Entry 3G6E (X-ray diffraction, 2.70 A resolution); this record covers chains 0 and P of the 31 polymer chains in the assembly.

Chain 0:
Molecule: 23S ribosomal RNA
Source organism: Haloarcula marismortui
Sequence (2923 nucleotides; row label = number of the first residue in the row):
     1 GUUGGCUACU AUGCCAGCUG GUGGAUUGCU CGGCUCAGGC GCUGAUGAAG GACGUGCCAA
    61 GCUGCGAUAA GCUGUGGGGA GCCGCACGGA GGCGAAGAAC CACAGAUUUC CGAAUGAGAA
   121 UCUCUCUAAC AAUUGCUUCG CGCAAUGAGG AACCCCGAGA ACUGAAACAU CUCAGUAUCG
   181 GGAGGAACAG AAAACGCAAC GUGAUGUCGU UAGUAACCGC GAGUGAACGC GAUACAGCCC
   241 AAACCGAAGC CCUCACGGGC AAUGUGGUGU CAGGGCUACC UCUCAUCAGC CGACCGUCUU
   301 CACGAAGUCU CUUGGAAUAG AGCGUGAUAC AGGGUGACAA CCCCGUACUG AAGACCAGUA
   361 CGCUGUGCGG UAGUGCCAGA GUAGCGGGGG UUGGAUAUCC CUCGCGAAUA ACGCAGGCAU
   421 CGACUGCGAA GGCUAAACAC AACCUGAGAC CGAUAGUGAA CAAGUAGUGU GAACGAACGC
   481 UGCAAAGUAC CCUCAGAAGG GAGGCGAAAU AGAGCAUGAA AUCAGUUGGC GAUCGAGCGA
   541 CAGGGCAUAC AAGGUCCCUU GACGAAUGAC CGAGACGCGA GUCUCCAGUA AGACUCACGG
   601 GAAGCCGAUG UUCUGUCGUA CGUUUUGAAA AACGAGCCAG GGAGUGUGUC UGUAUGGCAA
   661 GUCUAACCGG AGUAUCCGGG GAGGCACAGG GAAACCGACA UGGCCGCAGG GCUUUGCCCG
   721 AGGGCCGCCG UCUUCAAGGG CGGGGAGCCA UGUGGACACG ACCCGAAUCC GGACGAUCUA
   781 CGCAUGGACA AGAUGAAGCG UGCCGAAAGG CACGUGGAAG UCUGUUAGAG UUGGUGUCCU
   841 ACAAUACCCU CUCGUGAUCU AUGUGUAGGG GUGAAAGGCC CAUCGAGUCC GGCAACAGCU
   901 GGUUCCAAUC GAAACAUGUC GAAGCAUGAC CUCCGCCGAG GUAGUCUGUG AGGUAGAGCG
   961 ACCGAUUGGU GUGUCCGCCU CCGAGAGGAG UCGGCACACC UGUCAAACUC CAAACUUACA
  1021 GACGCUGUUU GACGCGGGGA UUCCGGUGCG CGGGGUAAGC CUGUGUACCA GGAGGGGAAC
  1081 AACCCAGAGA UAGGUUAAGG UCCCCAAGUG UGGAUUAAGU GUAAUCCUCU GAAGGUGGUC
  1141 UCGAGCCCUA GACAGCCGGG AGGUGAGCUU AGAAGCAGCU ACCCUCUAAG AAAAGCGUAA
  1201 CAGCUUACCG GCCGAGGUUU GAGGCGCCCA AAAUGAUCGG GACUCAAAUC CACCACCGAG
  1261 ACCUGUCCGU ACCACUCAUA CUGGUAAUCG AGUAGAUUGG CGCUCUAAUU GGAUGGAAGC
  1321 AGGGGCGAGA GCUCCUGUGG ACCGAUUAGU GACGAAAAUC CUGGCCAUAG UAGCAGCGAU
  1381 AGUCGGGUGA GAACCCCGAC GGCCUAAUGG AUAAGGGUUC CUCAGCACUG CUGAUCAGCU
  1441 GAGGGUUAGC CGGUCCUAAG UCUCACCGCA ACUCGACUGA GACGAAAUGG GAAACAGGUU
  1501 AAUAUUCCUG UGCCAUCAUG CAGUGAAAGU UGACGCCCUG GGGUCGAUCA CGCCGGGCAU
  1561 UCGCCCGGUC GAACCGUCCA ACUCCGUGGA AGCCGUAAUG GCAGGAAGCG GACGAACGGC
  1621 GGCAUAGGGA AACGUGAUUC AACCUGGGGC CCAUGAAAAG ACGAGCAUGA UGUCCGUACC
  1681 GAGAACCGAC ACAGGUGUCC AUGGCGGCGA AAGCCAAGGC CUGUCGGGAG CAACCAACGU
  1741 UAGGGAAUUC GGCAAGUUAG UCCCGUACCU UCGGAAGAAG GGAUGCCUGC UCCGGAACGG
  1801 AGCAGGUCGC AGUGACUCGG AAGCUCGGAC UGUCUAGUAA CAACAUAGGU GACCGCAAAU
  1861 CCGCAAGGAC UCGUACGGUC ACUGAAUCCU GCCCAGUGCA GGUAUCUGAA CACCUCGUAC
  1921 AAGAGGACGA AGGACCUGUC AACGGCGGGG GUAACUAUGA CCCUCUUAAG GUAGCGUAGU
  1981 ACCUUGCCGC AUCAGUAGCG GCUUGCAUGA AUGGAUUAAC CAGAGCUUCA CUGUCCCAAC
  2041 GUUGGGCCCG GUGAACUGUA CAUUCCAGUG CGGAGUCUGG AGACACCCAG GGGGAAGCGA
  2101 AGACCCUAUG GAGCUUUACU GCAGGCUGUC GCUGAGACGU GGUCGCCGAU GUGCAGCAUA
  2161 GGUAGGAGUC GUUACAGAGG UACCCGCGCU AGCGGGCCAC CCAGACAACA GUGAAAUACU
  2221 ACCCGUCGGU GACUGCGACU CUCACUCCGG GAGGAGGACA CCGAUAGCCG GGCAGUUUGA
  2281 CUGGGGCGGU ACGCGCUCGA AAAGAUAUCG AGCGCGCCCU AUGGUCAUCU CAGCCGGGAC
  2341 AGAGACCCGG CGAAGAGUGC AAGAGCAAAA GAUGACUUGA CAGUGUUCUU CCCAACGAGG
  2401 AACGCUGACG CGAAAGCGUG GUCUAGCGAA CCAAUUAGCC UGCUUGAUGC GGGCAAUUGA
  2461 UGACAGAAAA GCUACCCUAG GGAUAACAGA GUCGUCACUC GCAAGAGCAC AUAUCGACCG
  2521 AGUGGCUUGC UACCUCGAUG UCGGUUCCCU CCAUCCUGCC CGUGCAGAAG CGGGCAAGGG
  2581 UGAGGUUGUU CGCCUAUUAA AGGAGGUCGU GAGCUGGGUU UAGACCGUCG UGAGACAGGU
  2641 CGGCUGCUAU CUACUGGGUG UGUAAUGGUG UCUGACAAGA ACGACCGUAU AGUACGAGAG
  2701 GAACUACGGU UGGUGGCCAC UGGUGUACCG GUUGUUCGAG AGAGCACGUG CCGGGUAGCC
  2761 ACGCCACACG GGGUAAGAGC UGAACGCAUC UAAGCUCGAA ACCCACUUGG AAAAGAGACA
  2821 CCGCCGAGGU CCCGCGUACA AGACGCGGUC GAUAGACUCG GGGUGUGCGC GUCGAGGUAA
  2881 CGAGACGUUA AGCCCACGAG CACUAACAGA CCAAAGCCAU CAU
Unresolved in the structure: 1-9, 126-127, 715, 971-998, 1560, 1952-1963, 2137-2236, 2339-2343, 2665-2666, 2915-2923
Modified / non-standard residues: 1MA (6-hydro-1-methyladenosine-5'-monophosphate) at position 628, OMU (o2'-methyluridine 5'-monophosphate) at position 2587, OMG (o2'-methylguanosine-5'-monophosphate) at position 2588, UR3 (3-methyluridine-5'-monophoshate) at position 2619, PSU (pseudouridine-5'-monophosphate) at position 2621
Bound ions: Na+ site 1 near U12 (its only coordinating residue here); Mg2+ site 1 near G28 (its only coordinating residue here); Na+ site 2: C40, G41, C443; Na+ site 3: G56, G61; Sr2+ site 1 near A86 (its only coordinating residue here); Na+ site 4: U107, U108; Mg2+ site 2 near U115 (its only coordinating residue here); Na+ site 5: C130, U146; Na+ site 6: C141, G142; Sr2+ site 2: G147, A183 (shared with 1 residue of chain M); Mg2+ site 3: C162, U2276; K+ site 1: C162, U163, U172; 58 more Na+ sites not listed; 69 more Mg2+ sites not listed; 38 more Sr2+ sites not listed; 1 more K+ sites not listed
Residues lining bound ligands: Cephalotaxine (HMT; (3beta)-O~3~-[(2R)-2,6-dihydroxy-2-(2-methoxy-2-oxoethyl)-6-methylheptanoyl]cephalotaxine): G2099, A2100, G2102, A2486, C2487, A2488, U2535, A2538, U2539, G2540, U2541, U2620
What the authors report for this chain:
  - binding site for Cephalotaxine: C2487

Chain P:
Protein: 50S ribosomal protein L19e
Source organism: Haloarcula marismortui
Reference sequence: P14119 (RL19_HALMA); residues 1-143 here correspond to UniProt positions 2-144 (UniProt number = residue number + 1)
Chain sequence (143 residues; each row starts with the number of its first residue):
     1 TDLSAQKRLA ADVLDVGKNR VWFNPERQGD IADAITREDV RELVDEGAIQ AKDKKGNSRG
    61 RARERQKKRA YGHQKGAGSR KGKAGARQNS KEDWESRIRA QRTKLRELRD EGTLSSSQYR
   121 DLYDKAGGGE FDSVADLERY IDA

How chain 0 and chain P interact:
Residue-residue contacts - 175 pairs, chain 0 then chain P:
  G792(0) with Ala-86(P), sugar contact
  A793(0) with Lys-83(P), sugar contact; Gly-85(P), hydrogen bond to the phosphate; Ala-86(P), hydrogen bond to the phosphate
  G800(0) with Gly-127(P), hydrogen bond to the sugar; Gly-128(P), hydrogen bond to the base
  U801(0) with Asp-124(P), sugar contact; Lys-125(P), phosphate contact; Gly-128(P), sugar contact; Glu-130(P), hydrogen bond to the sugar
  G802(0) with Lys-125(P), phosphate contact; Glu-130(P), sugar contact
  G814(0) with Trp-94(P), sugar contact
  U815(0) with Trp-94(P), hydrogen bond to the phosphate
  G816(0) with Lys-91(P), salt bridge to the phosphate; Trp-94(P), phosphate contact
  G817(0) with Lys-91(P), salt bridge to the phosphate
  G1386(0) with Gln-28(P), hydrogen bond to the base
  G1387(0) with Thr-1(P), hydrogen bond to the sugar; Gln-28(P), hydrogen bond to the sugar
  U1388(0) with Thr-1(P), hydrogen bond to the sugar
  C1395(0) with Asp-2(P), sugar contact
  C1396(0) with Thr-1(P), sugar contact; Asp-2(P), sugar contact; Leu-3(P), hydrogen bond to the sugar; Ser-4(P), phosphate contact
  C1397(0) with Leu-3(P), sugar contact; Lys-7(P), salt bridge to the phosphate; Phe-23(P), hydrogen bond to the sugar; Pro-25(P), sugar contact; Gln-28(P), sugar contact
  G1398(0) with Lys-7(P), salt bridge to the phosphate; Val-21(P), phosphate contact; Trp-22(P), hydrogen bond to the phosphate; Phe-23(P), hydrogen bond to the phosphate; Pro-25(P), sugar contact
  A1399(0) with Trp-22(P), phosphate contact; Lys-52(P), salt bridge to the phosphate
  U1422(0) with Ala-5(P), phosphate contact
  U1499(0) with Arg-41(P), salt bridge to the phosphate
  U1500(0) with Arg-37(P), phosphate contact; Arg-41(P), salt bridge to the phosphate
  A1501(0) with Arg-8(P), hydrogen bond to the phosphate; Leu-9(P), phosphate contact; Thr-36(P), phosphate contact; Arg-37(P), hydrogen bond to the phosphate
  A1502(0) with Arg-8(P), salt bridge to the phosphate; Leu-9(P), phosphate contact; Arg-37(P), salt bridge to the phosphate
  U1539(0) with Lys-91(P), sugar contact
  G1540(0) with Glu-95(P), sugar contact; Arg-99(P), hydrogen bond to the phosphate
  G1541(0) with Arg-99(P), salt bridge to the phosphate
  U1548(0) with Arg-59(P), hydrogen bond to the phosphate
  C1549(0) with Arg-59(P), salt bridge to the phosphate; Arg-63(P), salt bridge to the phosphate
  C1565(0) with Ser-58(P), hydrogen bond to the sugar; Arg-59(P), phosphate contact; Gly-60(P), phosphate contact; Arg-63(P), salt bridge to the phosphate
  C1566(0) with Gly-56(P), phosphate contact; Asn-57(P), phosphate contact; Ser-58(P), phosphate contact; Arg-59(P), hydrogen bond to the phosphate; Arg-63(P), salt bridge to the phosphate
  G1567(0) with Gly-56(P), phosphate contact
  C1593(0) with Ser-116(P), sugar contact; Ser-117(P), phosphate contact; Arg-120(P), base contact
  C1594(0) with Arg-109(P), salt bridge to the phosphate; Ser-116(P), phosphate contact; Tyr-119(P), phosphate contact; Arg-120(P), salt bridge to the phosphate
  G1595(0) with Arg-109(P), salt bridge to the phosphate; Tyr-119(P), hydrogen bond to the phosphate; Arg-120(P), hydrogen bond to the base; Tyr-123(P), base contact; Asp-124(P), base contact
  U1596(0) with Arg-102(P), hydrogen bond to the base; Tyr-123(P), hydrogen bond to the phosphate
  A1597(0) with Lys-91(P), hydrogen bond to the base; Trp-94(P), hydrogen bond to the sugar; Glu-95(P), sugar contact; Ile-98(P), sugar contact; Arg-99(P), salt bridge to the phosphate; Arg-102(P), salt bridge to the phosphate
  A1598(0) with Trp-94(P), phosphate contact; Arg-102(P), salt bridge to the phosphate
  G1703(0) with Asn-57(P), base contact
  G1704(0) with Asn-57(P), hydrogen bond to the base; Arg-59(P), hydrogen bond to the phosphate
  C1705(0) with Arg-59(P), salt bridge to the phosphate; Arg-65(P), hydrogen bond to the phosphate
  G1706(0) with Arg-65(P), salt bridge to the phosphate; Arg-69(P), salt bridge to the phosphate
  G1707(0) with Arg-69(P), salt bridge to the phosphate; Lys-81(P), phosphate contact; Gly-82(P), phosphate contact
  C1708(0) with Lys-81(P), hydrogen bond to the phosphate; Gly-82(P), hydrogen bond to the phosphate; Ala-86(P), sugar contact; Arg-87(P), salt bridge to the phosphate
  C1715(0) with Lys-55(P), hydrogen bond to the sugar; Asn-57(P), hydrogen bond to the sugar
  A1716(0) with Lys-55(P), salt bridge to the phosphate; Gly-56(P), sugar contact; Asn-57(P), sugar contact
  A1717(0) with Lys-54(P), phosphate contact; Lys-55(P), hydrogen bond to the phosphate
  G1718(0) with Gly-17(P), hydrogen bond to the phosphate; Arg-20(P), salt bridge to the phosphate
  G1719(0) with Gly-17(P), phosphate contact; Lys-18(P), hydrogen bond to the phosphate; Asn-19(P), hydrogen bond to the phosphate
  C1720(0) with Asn-19(P), hydrogen bond to the phosphate
  G1760(0) with Ala-77(P), hydrogen bond to the base; Arg-80(P), hydrogen bond to the base; Lys-81(P), hydrogen bond to the sugar
  U1761(0) with Ala-77(P), base contact; Arg-80(P), sugar contact; Lys-81(P), sugar contact; Gly-82(P), sugar contact; Lys-83(P), phosphate contact; Ala-84(P), phosphate contact
  C1762(0) with Lys-83(P), salt bridge to the phosphate; Ala-84(P), hydrogen bond to the phosphate
  U1784(0) with Ala-77(P), base contact; Gly-78(P), hydrogen bond to the phosphate
  G1785(0) with Gly-76(P), phosphate contact; Ala-77(P), phosphate contact; Gly-78(P), hydrogen bond to the phosphate
  C1786(0) with Gln-74(P), phosphate contact
  C1787(0) with Lys-68(P), phosphate contact; Gln-74(P), hydrogen bond to the phosphate
  U1788(0) with Lys-68(P), phosphate contact; His-73(P), hydrogen bond to the base
  G1789(0) with Tyr-71(P), base contact; His-73(P), hydrogen bond to the base
  C1790(0) with Tyr-71(P), hydrogen bond to the phosphate; Gly-72(P), base contact
  C1793(0) with Arg-97(P), sugar contact; Ser-133(P), phosphate contact; Ala-135(P), phosphate contact
  G1794(0) with Ser-96(P), hydrogen bond to the sugar; Ala-100(P), phosphate contact; Ser-133(P), phosphate contact; Val-134(P), hydrogen bond to the phosphate
  G1795(0) with Ala-100(P), phosphate contact
  A1796(0) with Ser-96(P), base contact
  C1798(0) with Gln-66(P), hydrogen bond to the sugar; Ala-70(P), phosphate contact
  G1799(0) with Arg-87(P), sugar contact; Gln-88(P), base contact
  G1800(0) with Lys-75(P), salt bridge to the phosphate; Arg-87(P), salt bridge to the phosphate; Gln-88(P), hydrogen bond to the sugar
  A1801(0) with Arg-80(P), salt bridge to the phosphate; Arg-87(P), salt bridge to the phosphate
  G1802(0) with Gly-72(P), base contact; Arg-80(P), salt bridge to the phosphate
  U1813(0) with Gly-78(P), phosphate contact; Lys-81(P), sugar contact
  U1817(0) with Lys-81(P), hydrogen bond to the base
  U2735(0) with Arg-65(P), salt bridge to the phosphate
  U2736(0) with Lys-55(P), hydrogen bond to the sugar; Asn-57(P), sugar contact; Arg-61(P), salt bridge to the phosphate
  C2737(0) with Lys-55(P), phosphate contact; Gly-56(P), phosphate contact; Asn-57(P), phosphate contact; Ser-58(P), hydrogen bond to the phosphate; Arg-61(P), salt bridge to the phosphate
  G2738(0) with Ser-58(P), sugar contact; Arg-61(P), hydrogen bond to the phosphate
  A2739(0) with Arg-61(P), salt bridge to the phosphate
Interface residues without a listed pair, chain 0 (79 interface residues in all): C813, C1436, A1437, G1556, C1816
Interface residues without a listed pair, chain P (84 interface residues in all): Val-16, Asn-24, Ile-35, Glu-38, Asp-53, Ala-62, Ser-79, Arg-106, Gly-129

In short:
79 residues of chain 0 and 84 residues of chain P are in contact, with 56 hydrogen bonds and 37 salt bridges.
Polar contacts include G800(0)/Gly-128(P), G1386(0)/Gln-28(P) and G1595(0)/Arg-120(P). Bound to chain 0:
Cephalotaxine. C40(0), G41(0) and C443(0) form the Na+ site 2. From the paper: a binding site for
Cephalotaxine at C2487(0).
Chain 0 is 23S ribosomal RNA and chain P is 50S ribosomal protein L19e, both from Haloarcula marismortui; the
structure, Co-crystal structure of Homoharringtonine bound to the large ribosomal subunit, was determined by
X-ray diffraction (same publication as 3G4S and 3G71).
